PDB entry 6D9Z | X-ray diffraction, 3.40 A resolution | chains A and D of the 6 polymer chains in the assembly

Chain A (and D):
Molecule: Sulfate transporter CysZ
Source organism: Pseudomonas denitrificans (nomen rejiciendum)
Notes: chain D of this document is another copy of the same molecule, construct and numbering; everything in this record applies to it too
UniProtKB: M4XKU7 (M4XKU7_9PSED); residue numbers follow UniProt; this construct covers 1-246
Amino-acid sequence (246 residues; each row starts with the number of its first residue):
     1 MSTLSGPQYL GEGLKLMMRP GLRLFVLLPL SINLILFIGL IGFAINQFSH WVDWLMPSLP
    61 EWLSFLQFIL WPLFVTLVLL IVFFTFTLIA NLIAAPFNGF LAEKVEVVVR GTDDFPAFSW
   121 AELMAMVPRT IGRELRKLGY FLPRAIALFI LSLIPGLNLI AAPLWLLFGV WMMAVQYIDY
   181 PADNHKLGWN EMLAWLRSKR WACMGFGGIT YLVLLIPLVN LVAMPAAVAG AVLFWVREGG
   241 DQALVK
Not modelled in the structure: 1-2, 239-246 (chain D: 1-2, 243-246)
From the paper describing this entry:
  - contacts within the chain: Glu103-Asn184, Glu106-His185 (hydrogen bond), Glu106-Arg110 (salt bridge), Arg129-Asn184 (hydrogen bond), Arg129-Asp183 (salt bridge), Arg133-Asp183 (salt bridge), Glu134-Gln176
  - binding site for octyl beta-D-glucopyranoside: Gly21, Leu22, Arg23 (proposed by the authors, not directly observed)

Interface between chain A and chain D:
Residue-residue contacts - 5 pairs, chain A then chain D:
  Leu159(A) - Leu159(D)
  Pro163(A) - Gly156(D)
  Leu166(A) - Ile154(D)  hydrophobic
  Leu166(A) - Pro155(D)  hydrophobic
  Leu166(A) - Gly156(D)
Interface residues without a listed pair, chain A (4 interface residues in all): Leu167
Interface residues without a listed pair, chain D (5 interface residues in all): Leu157

Overview:
Chain A and chain D form an interface of 4 and 5 residues respectively. From the paper: a binding site for
octyl beta-D-glucopyranoside at Gly21(A), Leu22(A) and Arg23(A); contacts within the chain involving
Glu103(A), Asn184(A) and Glu106(A) among others.
Chain A and chain D are both Sulfate transporter CysZ (Pseudomonas denitrificans (nomen rejiciendum)); the
structure, Structure of CysZ, a sulfate permease from Pseudomonas Denitrificans, was determined by X-ray
diffraction, deposited together with 6D79.
